6MLQ - chains B and C of the 3 polymer chains in the assembly; structure by electron microscopy, 4.20 A resolution (low resolution: residue-level contacts below are approximate; hydrogen-bond / salt-bridge calls are withheld).

== Chain B ==
Name: Tubulin beta chain
Organism: Sus scrofa
Reference sequence: P02554 (TBB_PIG); the author numbering skips numbers that UniProt does not, so the offset changes along the chain: 1-44 = UniProt 1-44; 47-360 = UniProt 45-358; 369-455 = UniProt 359-445
Sequence (445 residues; row label = number of the first residue in the row; note: 10 numbers in that range are skipped by the numbering (no residue carries them; nothing is unmodelled there)):
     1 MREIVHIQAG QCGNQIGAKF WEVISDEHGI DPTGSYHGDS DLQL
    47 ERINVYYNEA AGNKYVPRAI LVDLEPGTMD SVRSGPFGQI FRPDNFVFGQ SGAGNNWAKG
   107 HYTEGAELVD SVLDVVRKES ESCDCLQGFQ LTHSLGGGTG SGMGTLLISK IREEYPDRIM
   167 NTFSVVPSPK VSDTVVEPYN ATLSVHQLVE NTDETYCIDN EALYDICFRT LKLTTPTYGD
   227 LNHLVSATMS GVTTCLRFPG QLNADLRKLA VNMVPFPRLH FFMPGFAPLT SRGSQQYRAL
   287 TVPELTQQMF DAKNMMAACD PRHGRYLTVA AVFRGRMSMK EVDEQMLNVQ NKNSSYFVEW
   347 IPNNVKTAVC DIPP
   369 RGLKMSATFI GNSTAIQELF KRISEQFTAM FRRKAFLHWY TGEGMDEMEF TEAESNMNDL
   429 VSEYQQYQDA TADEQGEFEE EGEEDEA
Not modelled in the structure: 1, 438-455
UniProt features mapped onto this chain:
  - motif: Met-1 to Ile-4 (MREI motif)
  - binding site (GTP): Gln-11, Glu-71, Ser-140, Gly-144, Thr-145, Gly-146, Asn-206, Asn-228
  - binding site (Mg(2+)): Glu-71
  - modified residue: Ser-40 (Phosphoserine), Lys-60 (N6-acetyllysine), Ser-174 (Phosphoserine), Thr-287 (Phosphothreonine), Thr-292 (Phosphothreonine), Arg-320 (Omega-N-methylarginine), Glu-448 (5-glutamyl polyglutamate)
  - cross-link (Glycyl lysine isopeptide (Lys-Gly)): Lys-60 (interchain with G-Cter in ubiquitin), Lys-326 (interchain with G-Cter in ubiquitin)

== Chain C ==
Name: Kinesin-like protein KIF7
Organism: Homo sapiens
Reference sequence: Q2M1P5 (KIF7_HUMAN); numbering as in UniProt (aligned over 1-398)
Sequence (399 residues; numbered 0 to 398; the number before each row is that of its first residue; numbering starts at 0):
     0 GMGLEAQRLP GAEEAPVRVA LRVRPLLPKE LLHGHQSCLQ VEPGLGRVTL GRDRHFGFHV
    60 VLAEDAGQEA VYQACVQPLL EAFFEGFNAT VFAYGQTGSG KTYTMGEASV ASLLEDEQGI
   120 VPRAMAEAFK LIDENDLLDC LVHVSYLEVY KEEFRDLLEV GTASRDIQLR EDERGNVVLC
   180 GVKEVDVEGL DEVLSLLEMG NAARHTGATH LNHLSSRSHT VFTVTLEQRG RAPSRLPRPA
   240 PGQLLVSKFH FVDLAGSERV LKTGSTGERL KESIQINSSL LALGNVISAL GDPQRRGSHI
   300 PYRDSKITRI LKDSLGGNAK TVMIACVSPS SSDFDETLNT LNYASRAQNI RNRATVNWRP
   360 EAERPPEETA SGARGPPRHR SETRIIHRGR RAPGPATAS
Not modelled in the structure: 0-11, 230-239, 349-398
Differences from the reference sequence: expression tag (0)
UniProt features mapped onto this chain:
  - binding site (ATP): Gly-94 to Thr-101
  - natural variant: Arg-154 (R154Q: In ACLS; uncertain significance)

== Interface between chain B and chain C ==
Contacting residue pairs (24; chain B residue first):
  Glu-196(B) with Arg-302(C)
  Arg-264(B) with Arg-302(C); Asp-303(C)
  Met-416(B) with Arg-169(C); Glu-170(C); Asp-171(C)
  Glu-417(B) with Arg-169(C)
  Thr-419(B) with Glu-170(C); Asp-171(C); Glu-172(C)
  Glu-420(B) with Leu-168(C); Arg-169(C); Glu-170(C); Arg-308(C)
  Ser-423(B) with Glu-170(C)
  Asp-427(B) with His-298(C); Arg-302(C)
  Leu-428(B) with Arg-302(C)
  Ser-430(B) with His-298(C)
  Glu-431(B) with His-298(C); Arg-302(C)
  Gln-434(B) with Gly-296(C); Ser-297(C); His-298(C)
Other interface residues (no listed pair), chain B (16 interface residues in all): Lys-156, Glu-159, Pro-162, Asp-163
Other interface residues (no listed pair), chain C (16 interface residues in all): Arg-164, Val-177, Glu-267, Arg-268, Lys-270

== Overview ==
The chain B/chain C interface involves 16 residues from each chain. UniProt lists 8 GTP-binding residues and
Mg2+-binding residue Glu-71(B) on chain B; 8 ATP-binding residues on chain C.
Chain B is Tubulin beta chain (Sus scrofa) and chain C is Kinesin-like protein KIF7 (Homo sapiens); the
structure, Cryo-EM structure of microtubule-bound Kif7 in the ADP state, was determined by electron microscopy
(same publication as 6MLR).
